Entry 9D9W (electron microscopy, 3.50 A resolution); this record covers chains Af and Ba of the 42 polymer chains in the assembly.

== Chain Af (and Ba) ==
Name: Major capsid protein
Source organism: Mycobacterium phage Bxb1
Notes: chain Ba of this document is another copy of the same molecule, construct and numbering; everything in this record applies to it too
UniProt: Q9B0A7 (Q9B0A7_BPMB1); residue numbers follow UniProt; this construct covers 1-397
Amino-acid sequence (397 residues; numbered 1 to 397; the number before each row is that of its first residue):
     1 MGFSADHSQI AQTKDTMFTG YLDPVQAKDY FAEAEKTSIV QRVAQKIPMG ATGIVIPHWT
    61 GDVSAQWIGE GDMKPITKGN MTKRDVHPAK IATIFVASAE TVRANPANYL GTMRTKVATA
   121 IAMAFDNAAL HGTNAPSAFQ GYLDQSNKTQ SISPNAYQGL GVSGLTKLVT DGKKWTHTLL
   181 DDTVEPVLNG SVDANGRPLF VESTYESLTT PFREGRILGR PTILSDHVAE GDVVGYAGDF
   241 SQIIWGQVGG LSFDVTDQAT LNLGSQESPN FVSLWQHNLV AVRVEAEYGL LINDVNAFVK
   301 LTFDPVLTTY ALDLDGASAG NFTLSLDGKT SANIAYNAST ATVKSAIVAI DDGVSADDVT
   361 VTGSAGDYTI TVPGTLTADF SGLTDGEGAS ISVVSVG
Not modelled in the structure: 1 (chain Ba: 1-3)

== Interface between chain Af and chain Ba ==
Contacting residue pairs (33):
  Asp-6(Af) with Lys-78(Ba), salt bridge
  His-7(Af) with Lys-78(Ba), hydrogen bond (backbone-side chain)
  Ser-8(Af) with Lys-78(Ba)
  Gln-9(Af) with Ile-76(Ba)
  Ile-10(Af) with Lys-78(Ba), hydrogen bond (backbone-side chain)
  Asp-15(Af) with Lys-78(Ba), salt bridge
  Met-17(Af) with Lys-78(Ba); Gly-79(Ba); Asn-80(Ba); Met-81(Ba)
  Thr-19(Af) with Lys-83(Ba)
  Tyr-21(Af) with Pro-57(Ba)
  Glu-100(Af) with Lys-90(Ba), salt bridge
  Arg-103(Af) with Ala-51(Ba); Glu-287(Ba), salt bridge
  Asp-257(Af) with Arg-283(Ba), salt bridge
  Gln-258(Af) with Thr-256(Ba), hydrogen bond; Gln-258(Ba); Ala-259(Ba); Thr-260(Ba)
  Thr-260(Af) with Thr-260(Ba)
  Phe-271(Af) with Phe-271(Ba)
  Ser-273(Af) with Thr-260(Ba), hydrogen bond (side chain-backbone)
  Trp-275(Af) with Asp-254(Ba); Val-255(Ba); Thr-256(Ba); Ala-259(Ba), hydrophobic; Leu-261(Ba); Arg-283(Ba), hydrogen bond (backbone-side chain)
  Gln-276(Af) with Leu-261(Ba); Asn-262(Ba), hydrogen bond (side chain-backbone)
  His-277(Af) with Gln-266(Ba)
  Asn-278(Af) with Lys-90(Ba)
Interface residues without a listed pair, chain Af (21 interface residues in all): Ala-11
Interface residues without a listed pair, chain Ba (26 interface residues in all): Thr-77, Ile-94, Val-248, Ala-281, Glu-285

== Overview ==
Chain Af and chain Ba form an interface of 21 and 26 residues respectively, with 6 hydrogen bonds and 5 salt
bridges. Among the polar pairs are Asp-6(Af)/Lys-78(Ba), Asp-15(Af)/Lys-78(Ba) and Glu-100(Af)/Lys-90(Ba).
Both chains are Major capsid protein (Mycobacterium phage Bxb1). Entry 9D9W (Mycobacteriophage Bxb1 C1 Capsid
and Portal - Composite map and model) was determined by electron microscopy, deposited together with 9D93,
9D94, 9D9L and 9D9X.
